PDB entry 3PPZ | X-ray diffraction, 2.99 A resolution | chains A and B

Chain A (and B):
Protein: Serine/threonine-protein kinase CTR1
Organism: Arabidopsis thaliana
Notes: EC 2.7.11.1; fragment: Kinase domain; chain B of this document is another copy of the same molecule, construct and numbering; everything in this record applies to it too
UniProtKB: Q05609 (CTR1_ARATH); numbering as in UniProt (aligned over 540-821)
Amino-acid sequence (309 residues; each row starts with the number of its first residue):
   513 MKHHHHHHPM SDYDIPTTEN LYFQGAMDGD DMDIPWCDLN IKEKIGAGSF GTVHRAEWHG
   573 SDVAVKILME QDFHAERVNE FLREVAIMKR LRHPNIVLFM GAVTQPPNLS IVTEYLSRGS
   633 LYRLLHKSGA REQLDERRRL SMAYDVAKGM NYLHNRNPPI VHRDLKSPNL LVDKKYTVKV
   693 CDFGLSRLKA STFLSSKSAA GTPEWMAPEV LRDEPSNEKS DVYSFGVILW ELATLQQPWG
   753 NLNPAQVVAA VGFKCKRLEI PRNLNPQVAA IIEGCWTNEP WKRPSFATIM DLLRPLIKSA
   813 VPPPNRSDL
Unresolved in the structure: 513-539, 583-586, 811-821 (chain B: 513-539, 560-563, 811-821)
Modified positions: Thr704 (phosphothreonine; TPO); Ser707 (phosphoserine; SEP); Ser710 (phosphoserine; SEP)
Sequence notes: expression tag (513-539)
Residues lining bound ligands: staurosporine (STU): Ile557, Gly558, Ala559, Phe562, Val565, Ala576, Lys578, Thr625, Glu626, Tyr627, Leu628, Gly631, Ser632, Arg635, Pro680, Asn681, Leu683, Cys693, Asp694

Chain A / chain B interface:
Contacting residue pairs - 50 pairs, chain A then chain B:
  Gly541(A) with Arg602(B)
  Asp542(A) with Arg602(B)
  Asp543(A) with Arg602(B), salt bridge; Arg668(B), salt bridge; Asn669(B), hydrogen bond (side chain-backbone)
  Met544(A) with Lys601(B); Arg602(B); Arg604(B)
  Trp570(A) with Arg668(B)
  His571(A) with Asn663(B), hydrogen bond (backbone-side chain); Asn667(B)
  Ser573(A) with His605(B)
  Met600(A) with Arg604(B)
  Lys601(A) with Met544(B); Arg604(B), hydrogen bond (backbone-side chain)
  Arg602(A) with Asp540(B), salt bridge; Asp543(B), salt bridge; Met544(B)
  Leu603(A) with Arg604(B), hydrogen bond (backbone-side chain)
  Arg604(A) with Met544(B); Met600(B); Lys601(B), hydrogen bond (side chain-backbone); Leu603(B); Arg604(B); Leu610(B); Phe611(B), hydrogen bond (side chain-backbone); Met612(B)
  His605(A) with Ser573(B); Leu610(B); Met612(B)
  Pro606(A) with Leu610(B); Glu626(B)
  Leu610(A) with Arg604(B); His605(B); Pro606(B)
  Phe611(A) with Arg604(B)
  Met612(A) with Arg604(B)
  Glu626(A) with Pro606(B)
  Asn663(A) with His571(B), hydrogen bond (side chain-backbone); Gly572(B)
  Asn667(A) with His571(B)
  Arg668(A) with Asp543(B), salt bridge; Trp570(B)
  Asn669(A) with Asp543(B), hydrogen bond (backbone-side chain)
  Lys687(A) with Lys687(B), hydrogen bond (backbone-side chain); Tyr688(B), hydrogen bond (side chain-backbone); Thr689(B), hydrogen bond
  Tyr688(A) with Lys687(B)
  Thr689(A) with Lys687(B), hydrogen bond
  Met802(A) with Gly572(B)
Interface residues without a listed pair, chain A (28 interface residues in all): Gly572, Tyr664
Interface residues without a listed pair, chain B (29 interface residues in all): Gly541, Asp542, Tyr664, Met802

Overview:
Chain A and chain B form an interface of 28 and 29 residues respectively, with 12 hydrogen bonds and 5 salt
bridges. Polar pairs include Asp543(A)-Arg602(B), Asp543(A)-Arg668(B) and Arg602(A)-Asp540(B). Ligands of
chain A: staurosporine.
Chain A and chain B are both Serine/threonine-protein kinase CTR1 (Arabidopsis thaliana); the structure,
Crystal structure of CTR1 kinase domain in complex with staurosporine, was determined by X-ray diffraction
together with 3P86 from the same study.
